PDB entry 7YMM | electron microscopy, 3.60 A resolution | chains 1B and 1D of the 80 polymer chains in the assembly

Chain 1B:
Name: Photosystem II CP47 reaction center protein
Source organism: Acaryochloris marina MBIC11017
UniProtKB: B0CFM2 (B0CFM2_ACAM1); numbering as in UniProt (aligned over 1-506)
Amino-acid sequence (506 residues; each row starts with the number of its first residue):
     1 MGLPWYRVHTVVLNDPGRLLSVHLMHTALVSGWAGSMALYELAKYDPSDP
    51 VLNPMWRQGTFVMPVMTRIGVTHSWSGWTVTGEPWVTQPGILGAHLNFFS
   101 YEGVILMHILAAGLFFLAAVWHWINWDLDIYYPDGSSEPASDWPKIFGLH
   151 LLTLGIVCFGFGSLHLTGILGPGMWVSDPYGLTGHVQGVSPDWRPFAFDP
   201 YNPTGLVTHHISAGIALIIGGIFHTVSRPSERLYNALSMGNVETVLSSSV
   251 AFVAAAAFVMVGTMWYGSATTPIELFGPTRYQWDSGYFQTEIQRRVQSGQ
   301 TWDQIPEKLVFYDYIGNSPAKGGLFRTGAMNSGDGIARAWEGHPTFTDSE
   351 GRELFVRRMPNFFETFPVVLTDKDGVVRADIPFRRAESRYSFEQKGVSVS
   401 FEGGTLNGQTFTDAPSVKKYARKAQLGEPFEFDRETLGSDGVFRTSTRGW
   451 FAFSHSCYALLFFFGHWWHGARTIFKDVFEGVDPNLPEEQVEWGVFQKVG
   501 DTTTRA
Not modelled in the structure: 1, 481-506
Ligand contacts:
  - 8CT ((6'R,11cis,11'cis,13cis,15cis)-4',5'-didehydro-5',6'-dihydro-beta,beta-carotene), molecule 1: Ser21, Met25, Leu29, Phe116, Ala119, Val120, Trp123
  - 8CT, molecule 2: Leu29, Gly32, Trp33, Ser36, Ile109, Leu110, Ala112, Gly113, Phe116, Leu117
  - 8CT, molecule 3: Trp33, Ser36, Met37, Tyr40, Phe116
  - 8CT, molecule 4: Leu114, Phe115, Leu117, Ala118, Val120, Trp121, Ile124
  - chlorophyll d (CL7), molecule 1: Trp5, Tyr6, Arg7, Val8, His9, Thr10, Leu246, Val250, Tyr458, Leu461, Phe462, Phe464, Gly465, Trp468, His469, Arg472
  - chlorophyll d (CL7), molecule 2: Val8, His9, Val11, Val12, Val22, Met25, His26, Leu29, Trp123
  - chlorophyll d (CL7), molecule 3: His9, Thr10, Val12, Leu13, Leu19, Val22, His23, His26, Thr27, Trp143, Ile146, His150, Thr153, Leu154, Val242, Glu243, Val245, Leu246, Ser249, Val250, Val253
  - chlorophyll d (CL7), molecule 4: His9, His26, Leu29, Val30, Trp33, Val253, Leu461, Phe462
  - chlorophyll d (CL7), molecule 5: Pro16, Leu19, Leu20, His23, Tyr131, Ser141, Trp143, Ile146, Leu149, His150, Thr153
  - chlorophyll d (CL7), molecule 6: Leu20, Leu24, Phe115, Ala118, Trp121, His122, Leu128, Ile130, Tyr131
  - chlorophyll d (CL7), molecule 7: His26, Val30, Trp143, Pro144, Ile146, Phe147, His150, Leu151, Leu154, Leu237, Met239, Val245, Ser248, Ser249, Phe252, Val253
  - chlorophyll d (CL7), molecule 8: Thr27, Val30, Ser31, Trp33, Ala34, Ala38, Val62, Val65, Met66, Arg68, Ile69, Val104, His108, Phe115, Leu154, Leu217, Phe252
  - chlorophyll d (CL7), molecule 9: Trp33, Phe61, Val62, Val65, Arg68, Phe115, Val157, Val253, Ala256, Ala257, Met260, Phe451, His455, Tyr458, Ala459, Phe462
  - chlorophyll d (CL7), molecule 10: Trp33, Met37, Tyr40, Gly59, Phe61, Leu324, Phe325, Thr327, Gly328, Ala329, Trp450, Ser454, Tyr458
  - chlorophyll d (CL7), molecule 11: Arg68, Ile69, Leu154, Val157, Cys158, Phe161, Met174, Leu206, His209, His210, Leu217, Phe252, Ala255, Ala256, Val259, Thr270
  - chlorophyll d (CL7), molecule 12: Ile69, Gly70, Val71, His95, Leu96, Phe99, Val104, Met107, His108, Leu110, Ala111, Leu114, Val157, Gly160, Phe161, Leu164, His165, Leu170, Gly171, Pro172
  - chlorophyll d (CL7), molecule 13: Leu92, His95, Phe98, Phe99, Met107
  - chlorophyll d (CL7), molecule 14: Phe147, Leu151, Ala216, Ile219, Gly220, Phe223, His224, Arg228, Pro229, Leu233, Leu237, Met239
  - chlorophyll d (CL7), molecule 15: Trp193, Arg194, Pro195, Phe198
  - chlorophyll d (CL7), molecule 16: Trp193, Ala197, Phe198, Pro200, Gly205, Thr208, His209, Ser212, Ala213, Ala216, Leu217, Phe258, Val259, Thr263, Phe463
  - chlorophyll d (CL7), molecule 17: Leu237, Thr244, Ser247, Ser248, Ala251, Phe252, Ala255, Phe463, His466, Trp467, Gly470, Thr473, Ile474

Chain 1D:
Name: Photosystem II D2 protein 1
Source organism: Acaryochloris marina MBIC11017
Notes: EC 1.10.3.9
UniProtKB: B0C1V6 (PSBD1_ACAM1); residues 1-351 here = UniProt positions 1-351
Amino-acid sequence (351 residues; row label = number of the first residue in the row):
     1 MTIAVGRAQERGWFDVLDDWLKRDRFVFIGWSGILLFPCAFLSIGGWFTG
    51 TTFVTSWYTHGLASSYLEGANFLTVAVSTPADSLGHSLLLLWGPEAQGDF
   101 TRWCQLGGLWNFTTLHGVFGLIGFMLRQFEIARLVGVRPYNAVAFSGPIA
   151 VYVSVFLMYPLGQSSWFFAPSWGVTSIFRFLLFAQGFHNLTLNPFHMMGV
   201 AGILGGALLCAIHGATVENTLFEDGQDANTFAAFTPTQAEETYSMVTANR
   251 FWSQIFGIAFSNKRWLHFFMLFVPVTGLWASAIGLVGIALNMRAYDFVSQ
   301 EIRAAEDPEFETFYTKNILLNEGLRAWMAPQDQIHENFIFPEEVLPRGNA
   351 L
Not modelled in the structure: 1-10, 225-240, 350-351
Ion coordination: Fe2+: His213, His267 (together with bicarbonate ion) (shared with 2 residues of chain 1A)
Ligand contacts:
  - 8CT ((6'R,11cis,11'cis,13cis,15cis)-4',5'-didehydro-5',6'-dihydro-beta,beta-carotene): Phe41, Leu42, Gly45, Gly46, Phe48, Thr49, Phe100, Trp103, Leu109, Phe112
  - bicarbonate ion (BCT): His213, Glu241, Tyr243, Lys263, His267
  - chlorophyll d (CL7), molecule 1: Ile34, Leu35, Pro38, Cys39, Leu42, Leu88, Leu89, Leu90, Leu91, Trp92, Trp103, Gly108, Asn111, Phe112, Leu115, His116, Phe119
  - chlorophyll d (CL7), molecule 2: Leu35, Leu88, Phe119, Ile122, Met125, Leu126, Phe129, Ile149
  - chlorophyll d (CL7), molecule 3: Leu121, Pro148, Val151, Tyr152, Val155, Phe180, Leu181, Ala184, Gln185, Leu190, Thr191, His196, Gly199, Val200, Ile203, Leu204, Leu278, Ser281, Ala282, Leu285
  - chlorophyll d (CL7), molecule 4: Tyr152, Phe156, Trp172, Val174, Ile177, Phe178, Phe180, Leu181
  - chlorophyll d (CL7), molecule 5: Met197, Val200, Ala201, Leu204, Gly205, Leu208
  - pheophytin a (PHO), molecule 1: Leu36, Ala40, Ser43, Ile44, Trp47, Thr113, Gly117, Gly120, Leu121, Phe124, Gln128, Asn141, Ala144, Phe145, Pro148, Tyr152, Trp172, Gly173, Val174, Ile203, Pro274, Val275, Leu278
  - pheophytin a (PHO), molecule 2: Leu204, Ala207, Leu208, Ala211, Ile212, Trp252, Phe256
  - plastoquinone 9 (PL9; 2,3-dimethyl-5-(3,7,11,15,19,23,27,31,35-nonamethyl-2,6,10,14,18,22,26,30,34-hexatriacontanonaenyl-2,5-cyclohexadiene-1,4-dione-2,3-dimethyl-5-solanesyl-1,4-benzoquinone): Met197, Met198, Ala201, Gly202, Gly205, Leu208, Leu209, Ile212, His213, Thr216, Tyr243, Met245, Ala248, Asn249, Trp252, Phe256, Ile258, Ala259, Phe260, Leu266, Phe269, Phe272, Val273, Thr276

Interface between chain 1B and chain 1D:
Pairs across the interface - 87 pairs, chain 1B then chain 1D:
  Arg232(1B) with Asp15(1D), salt bridge
  Phe258(1B) with Met158(1D), hydrophobic
  Trp265(1B) with Gly162(1D), hydrogen bond (side chain-backbone); Leu290(1D)
  Tyr266(1B) with Leu161(1D), hydrogen bond (side chain-backbone)
  Arg280(1B) with Gly162(1D), hydrogen bond (side chain-backbone); Gln163(1D); Asn291(1D)
  Tyr281(1B) with His86(1D); Leu161(1D), hydrogen bond (side chain-backbone); Gly162(1D); Gln163(1D), hydrogen bond (side chain-backbone)
  Ala320(1B) with Asn291(1D), hydrogen bond (backbone-side chain)
  Gly322(1B) with Asn291(1D)
  Gly323(1B) with Met292(1D); Arg293(1D)
  Leu324(1B) with Phe195(1D), hydrophobic; Met292(1D); Arg293(1D), hydrogen bond (backbone-backbone)
  Arg326(1B) with Asp296(1D), salt bridge
  Arg357(1B) with Glu336(1D), salt bridge; Asn337(1D), hydrogen bond (side chain-backbone); Phe338(1D)
  Pro360(1B) with Phe338(1D), hydrophobic
  Asn361(1B) with Asn291(1D), hydrogen bond (backbone-side chain)
  Phe362(1B) with Gln163(1D); Phe168(1D), hydrophobic; Phe183(1D), hydrophobic; Phe187(1D), hydrophobic; His188(1D); Arg293(1D), hydrogen bond (backbone-side chain)
  Phe363(1B) with Phe187(1D), hydrophobic; Ala329(1D), hydrophobic; Phe338(1D), hydrophobic
  Glu364(1B) with Arg293(1D), salt bridge; Tyr295(1D)
  Thr365(1B) with Glu322(1D); Arg325(1D), hydrogen bond
  Phe366(1B) with Phe338(1D), hydrophobic; Phe340(1D), hydrophobic
  Pro367(1B) with Phe340(1D), hydrophobic; Val344(1D), hydrophobic
  Gly375(1B) with Ile339(1D)
  Val377(1B) with Ile339(1D), hydrophobic
  Asp380(1B) with Val344(1D)
  Ile381(1B) with Val344(1D)
  Pro382(1B) with Glu343(1D)
  Phe383(1B) with Glu343(1D), hydrogen bond (backbone-backbone); Pro346(1D), hydrophobic; Arg347(1D)
  Arg385(1B) with Asn349(1D)
  Glu387(1B) with Glu343(1D)
  Ser388(1B) with Glu343(1D)
  Arg389(1B) with Glu343(1D)
  Asp440(1B) with Val298(1D); Ile302(1D)
  Thr445(1B) with Met292(1D)
  Trp450(1B) with Met292(1D), hydrophobic
  Ala452(1B) with Leu290(1D), hydrophobic
  Phe453(1B) with Gly287(1D); Leu290(1D)
  Ser456(1B) with Met158(1D); Val286(1D)
  Cys457(1B) with Val286(1D), hydrophobic
  Leu460(1B) with Met158(1D), hydrophobic; Trp279(1D)
  Phe464(1B) with Val143(1D), hydrophobic; Ser146(1D); Trp279(1D), hydrophobic
  Trp467(1B) with Met125(1D), hydrophobic; Phe129(1D); Ser146(1D); Ile149(1D), hydrophobic
  Ala471(1B) with Phe129(1D), hydrophobic
  Ile474(1B) with Arg133(1D), hydrogen bond (backbone-side chain)
  Phe475(1B) with Phe129(1D); Ala132(1D); Arg133(1D); Val137(1D); Pro139(1D), hydrophobic
  Asp477(1B) with Arg133(1D), salt bridge
  Val478(1B) with Arg133(1D); Val137(1D); Arg138(1D)
  Phe479(1B) with Arg138(1D); Pro139(1D)
  Glu480(1B) with Arg138(1D)
Interface residues without a listed pair, chain 1B (59 interface residues in all): Asp284, Pro319, Phe325, Val368, Val369, Arg384, Ala386, Tyr390, Val442, Gly449, Leu461, Trp468
Interface residues without a listed pair, chain 1D (57 interface residues in all): Gly136, Tyr140, Tyr159, Ser164, Pro194, Ala282, Ile283, Ala294, Leu319, Gln333, Pro341, Leu345

Summary:
Chain 1B and chain 1D form an interface of 59 and 57 residues respectively; the contacts include 13 hydrogen
bonds and 5 salt bridges. Among the polar pairs are Arg232(1B)-Asp15(1D), Arg326(1B)-Asp296(1D) and
Arg357(1B)-Glu336(1D). One chlorophyll d molecule is bound between chain 1B and chain 1D.
Here chain 1B is Photosystem II CP47 reaction center protein and chain 1D is Photosystem II D2 protein 1, both
from Acaryochloris marina MBIC11017. Entry 7YMM (PSII-Pcb Tetramer of Acaryochloris Marina) was determined by
electron microscopy together with 7YMI from the same study.
